8KD3 - chains T and Y of the 16 polymer chains in the assembly; structure by electron microscopy, 2.90 A resolution.

[Chain T]
Molecule: Histone H4
Organism: Xenopus laevis
UniProt: P62799 (H4_XENLA); residues 1-102 here correspond to UniProt positions 2-103 (UniProt number = residue number + 1)
Chain sequence (102 residues; numbered 1 to 102; the number before each row is that of its first residue):
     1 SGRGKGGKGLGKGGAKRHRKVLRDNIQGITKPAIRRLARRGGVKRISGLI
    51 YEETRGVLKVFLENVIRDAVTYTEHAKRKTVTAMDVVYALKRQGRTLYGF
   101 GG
Disordered / not traced: 1-21, 101-102
UniProt features mapped onto this chain:
  - DNA-binding region: Lys16 to Lys20
  - modified residue: Ser1 (N-acetylserine), Arg3 (Asymmetric dimethylarginine), Lys5 (N6-(2-hydroxyisobutyryl)lysine), Lys8 (N6-(2-hydroxyisobutyryl)lysine), Lys12 (N6-(2-hydroxyisobutyryl)lysine), Lys16 (N6-(2-hydroxyisobutyryl)lysine), Lys20 (N6,N6,N6-trimethyllysine), Lys31 (N6-(2-hydroxyisobutyryl)lysine), Lys44 (N6-(2-hydroxyisobutyryl)lysine), Ser47 (Phosphoserine), Tyr51 (Phosphotyrosine), Lys59 (N6-(2-hydroxyisobutyryl)lysine), Lys77 (N6-(2-hydroxyisobutyryl)lysine), Lys79 (N6-(2-hydroxyisobutyryl)lysine), Tyr88 (Phosphotyrosine), Lys91 (N6-(2-hydroxyisobutyryl)lysine)
  - cross-link (Glycyl lysine isopeptide (Lys-Gly)): Lys31 (interchain with G-Cter in UFM1), Lys91 (interchain with G-Cter in ubiquitin)

[Chain Y]
Molecule: 187bp DNA
Sequence (187 nucleotides; row label = number of the first residue in the row; numbers below 1 keep their minus sign (DG-93 is residue -93)):
   -93 GGACCCTATACGCGGCCGCCCTGGAGAATCCCGGTGCCGAGGCCGCTCAA
   -43 TTGGTCGTAGACAGCTCTAGCACCGCTTAAACGCACGTACGCGCTGTCCC
     7 CCGCGTTTTAACCGCCAAGGGGATTACTCCCTAGTCTCCAGGCACGTGTC
    57 AGATATATACATCCTGTTCTAGAGCGGCCGCCACCGC
Disordered / not traced: -93 to -76, 89-93

[Chain T / chain Y interface]
Pairs across the interface (11):
  Arg35(T) with DC8(Y), salt bridge to the phosphate
  Arg45(T) with DC7(Y), sugar contact; DC8(Y), phosphate contact
  Ile46(T) with DC7(Y), sugar contact; DC8(Y), hydrogen bond to the phosphate
  Ser47(T) with DC7(Y), hydrogen bond to the phosphate
  Gly48(T) with DC7(Y), hydrogen bond to the phosphate
  Arg78(T) with DG28(Y), phosphate contact
  Lys79(T) with DG27(Y), phosphate contact; DG28(Y), hydrogen bond to the phosphate
  Thr80(T) with DG28(Y), hydrogen bond to the phosphate
Other interface residues (no listed pair), chain T (12 interface residues in all): Arg39, Leu49, Tyr51, Lys77
Other interface residues (no listed pair), chain Y (5 interface residues in all): DA29

[In short]
Chain T and chain Y form an interface of 12 and 5 residues respectively, with 5 hydrogen bonds and 1 salt
bridge. Among the polar pairs are Ile46(T)-DC8(Y), Ser47(T)-DC7(Y) and Gly48(T)-DC7(Y). From UniProt: a
DNA-binding region on chain T.
Chain T is Histone H4 (Xenopus laevis) and chain Y is 187bp DNA; the structure, Rpd3S in complex with
nucleosome with H3K36MLA modification, H3K9Q mutation and 187bp DNA, was determined by electron microscopy
(same publication as 8KC7, 8KD2, 8KD4, 8KD5, 8KD6 and 8KD7).
